PDB entry 8YPD | electron microscopy, 2.78 A resolution | chains C and D of the 28 polymer chains in the assembly

# Chain C
Name: Beta subunit of light-harvesting 1 complex
Source organism: Allochromatium tepidum
UniProtKB: O82943 (O82943_ALLVI); residues 2-47 here correspond to UniProt positions 1-46 (UniProt number = residue number - 1)
Chain sequence (46 residues; numbered 2 to 47; the number before each row is that of its first residue):
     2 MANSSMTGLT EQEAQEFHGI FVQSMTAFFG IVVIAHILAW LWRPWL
Disordered / not traced: 2-5
Ion coordination: bacteriochlorophyll a Mg near H37 (its only coordinating residue here)
Small-molecule neighbours:
  - bacteriochlorophyll a (BCL), molecule 1: S25, F29, I32, V33, A36, H37, A40, W43
  - bacteriochlorophyll a (BCL), molecule 2: F29, F30, V33, H37, A40, W41, W43, W46, L47
  - spirilloxanthin (CRT): L10, E14, E17, F18, I21, F22, S25, M26, F29, F30

# Chain D
Name: LH1 alpha subunit
Source organism: Allochromatium tepidum
Chain sequence (44 residues; row label = number of the first residue in the row):
     1 MHKIWQIFDP RRTLVALFGF LFVLGLLIHF ILLSSPAFNW LSGS
Disordered / not traced: 44
Ion coordination: bacteriochlorophyll a Mg near H29 (its only coordinating residue here)
Small-molecule neighbours:
  - bacteriochlorophyll a (BCL), molecule 1: F18, L21, F22, G25, H29, L32, W40
  - bacteriochlorophyll a (BCL), molecule 2: L21, L24, G25, I28, H29, L32, F38
  - spirilloxanthin (CRT), molecule 1: M1, K3, I4, I7
  - spirilloxanthin (CRT), molecule 2: L14, L17, F18, L21, L24, L27, I28, I31
  - spirilloxanthin (CRT), molecule 3: F22, G25, L26, H29, F30, L33

# Interface between chain C and chain D
Pairs across the interface (34; chain C residue first):
  S6(C) - Q6(D)  hydrogen bond
  M7(C) - Q6(D)  hydrogen bond (backbone-backbone)
  M7(C) - I7(D)  hydrophobic
  T8(C) - W5(D)  hydrogen bond (side chain-backbone)
  T8(C) - Q6(D)  hydrogen bond (backbone-backbone)
  T8(C) - I7(D)
  T8(C) - F8(D)
  T8(C) - D9(D)
  L10(C) - W5(D)
  L10(C) - Q6(D)  hydrogen bond (backbone-side chain)
  L10(C) - P10(D)
  T11(C) - Q6(D)  hydrogen bond (backbone-side chain)
  E12(C) - H2(D)
  E12(C) - K3(D)  salt bridge
  E12(C) - Q6(D)
  A15(C) - H2(D)
  A15(C) - W5(D)
  A15(C) - Q6(D)
  Q16(C) - H2(D)  hydrogen bond
  F18(C) - W5(D)  hydrophobic
  F18(C) - P10(D)  hydrophobic
  F18(C) - L14(D)  hydrophobic
  H19(C) - M1(D)
  H19(C) - H2(D)
  H19(C) - W5(D)  hydrogen bond
  F22(C) - W5(D)  hydrophobic
  F22(C) - L14(D)  hydrophobic
  F22(C) - L17(D)  hydrophobic
  W43(C) - F38(D)
  W43(C) - W40(D)  hydrophobic
  R44(C) - A37(D)  hydrogen bond (side chain-backbone)
  R44(C) - F38(D)
  P45(C) - F38(D)
  W46(C) - F38(D)  hydrophobic
Also at the interface, not in a pair above, chain C (16 interface residues in all): F29
Also at the interface, not in a pair above, chain D (15 interface residues in all): L21

# Overview
Chain C and chain D form an interface of 16 and 15 residues respectively; the contacts include 9 hydrogen
bonds and 1 salt bridge. Polar contacts include E12(C)-K3(D), S6(C)-Q6(D) and T8(C)-W5(D).
Chain C is Beta subunit of light-harvesting 1 complex and chain D is LH1 alpha subunit, both from
Allochromatium tepidum; the structure, Cryo-EM structure of the LH1 complex from Allochromatium tepidum, was
determined by electron microscopy (same publication as 8YPB).
